Entry 4JB9 (X-ray diffraction, 2.60 A resolution); this record covers chains G and H of the 3 polymer chains in the assembly.

== Chain G ==
Molecule: clade A/E 93TH057 HIV-1 gp120 core
Source organism: Human immunodeficiency virus 1
Chain sequence (353 residues; row label = number of the first residue in the row; note: 96 numbers in that range are skipped by the numbering (no residue carries them; nothing is unmodelled there)):
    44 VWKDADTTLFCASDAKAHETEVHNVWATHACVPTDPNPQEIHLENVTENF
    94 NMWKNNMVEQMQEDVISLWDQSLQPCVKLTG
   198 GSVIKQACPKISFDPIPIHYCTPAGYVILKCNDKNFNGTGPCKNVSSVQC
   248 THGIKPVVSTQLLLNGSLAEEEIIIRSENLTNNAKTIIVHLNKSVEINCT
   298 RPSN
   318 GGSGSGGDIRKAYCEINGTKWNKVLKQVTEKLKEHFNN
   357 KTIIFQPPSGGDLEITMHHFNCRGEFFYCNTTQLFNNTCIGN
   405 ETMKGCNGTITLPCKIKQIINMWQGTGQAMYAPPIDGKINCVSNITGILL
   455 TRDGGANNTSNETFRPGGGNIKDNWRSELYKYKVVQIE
Not modelled in the structure: 318-324, 405-406
Cystine bridges: Cys-54/Cys-74, Cys-119/Cys-205, Cys-218/Cys-247, Cys-228/Cys-239, Cys-296/Cys-331, Cys-378/Cys-445, Cys-385/Cys-418, Cys-395/Cys-410
Covalently attached groups: N-acetylglucosamine (NAG) linked to Asn-234, Asn-241, Asn-262, Asn-276, Asn-289, Asn-295, Asn-334, Asn-386, Asn-392, Asn-448

== Chain H ==
Molecule: antibody VRC06 heavy chain
Source organism: Homo sapiens
Notes: antibody fragment or engineered binder
Chain sequence (232 residues; row label = number of the first residue in the row; a row labelled like 76A-76G holds insertion residues (76A, then the next letters in order)):
     1 EVQLVESGPVMRKPGSSMKISCATSGYNFRDFSIHWVRFNRRYGFEWIGW
    51 IK
   52A P
    53 MWGAVNYARQLQGRVSMSRLFSQD
76A-76G LYYPDRG
    77 TAYLEF
82A-82C SGL
    83 TSADTADYFCVRRGS
   97A S
    98 CPH
100A-100F CGDFHF
   101 EHWGQGTAVVVSAASTKGPSVFPLAPSSKSTSGGTAALGCLVKDYFPEPV
   151 TVSWNSGALTSGVHTFPAVLQSSGLYSLSSVVTVPSSSLGTQTYICNVNH
   201 KPSNTKVDKKVEPK
Not modelled in the structure: 130-136
Cystine bridges: Cys-22/Cys-92, Cys-98/Cys-100A, Cys-140/Cys-196

== How chain G and chain H interact ==
Residue-residue contacts (48; chain G residue first):
  Asn-94(G) / His-100(H)
  Lys-97(G) / His-100(H)
  Thr-123(G) / Leu-76A(H)
  Gly-124(G) / Gln-75(H)
  Gly-198(G) / Gln-75(H)
  Gly-198(G) / Leu-76A(H)
  Asn-279(G) / Gly-100B(H)
  Asn-279(G) / Asp-100C(H)
  Asn-279(G) / Phe-100D(H)
  Asn-280(G) / Trp-47(H)
  Asn-280(G) / Trp-50(H)  hydrogen bond
  Asn-280(G) / Asn-58(H)  hydrogen bond
  Asn-280(G) / Phe-100D(H)
  Ala-281(G) / Trp-50(H)
  Ala-281(G) / Lys-52(H)  hydrogen bond (backbone-side chain)
  Ala-281(G) / Asp-100C(H)
  Lys-282(G) / Asp-100C(H)  salt bridge
  Ser-365(G) / Val-57(H)
  Ser-365(G) / Tyr-59(H)
  Gly-366(G) / Gly-55(H)
  Gly-366(G) / Val-57(H)
  Gly-367(G) / Trp-54(H)
  Gly-367(G) / Gly-55(H)
  Asp-368(G) / Trp-54(H)  hydrogen bond (backbone-backbone)
  Asp-368(G) / Arg-71(H)  salt bridge
  Glu-370(G) / Trp-54(H)
  Ile-371(G) / Trp-54(H)  hydrophobic
  Asn-425(G) / Trp-54(H)
  Met-426(G) / Trp-54(H)
  Trp-427(G) / Trp-54(H)  hydrophobic
  Gly-429(G) / Arg-30(H)  hydrogen bond (backbone-side chain)
  Arg-456(G) / Asn-58(H)  hydrogen bond (backbone-side chain)
  Asp-457(G) / Asn-58(H)
  Asp-457(G) / Tyr-59(H)
  Asp-457(G) / Arg-61(H)  hydrogen bond (backbone-side chain)
  Asp-457(G) / Gln-64(H)  hydrogen bond
  Gly-458(G) / Trp-47(H)
  Gly-458(G) / Asn-58(H)  hydrogen bond (backbone-side chain)
  Gly-458(G) / Arg-61(H)
  Gly-459(G) / Arg-61(H)
  Gly-459(G) / Gln-62(H)
  Ala-460(G) / Gln-62(H)  hydrogen bond (backbone-side chain)
  Asn-461(G) / Arg-61(H)
  Asn-465(G) / Arg-61(H)  hydrogen bond (backbone-side chain)
  Glu-466(G) / Arg-61(H)  salt bridge
  Thr-467(G) / Arg-61(H)
  Arg-469(G) / Gln-64(H)
  Gly-473(G) / Trp-54(H)  hydrogen bond (backbone-side chain)
Other interface residues (no listed pair), chain G (33 interface residues in all): Ser-199, Thr-283, Gly-431
Other interface residues (no listed pair), chain H (24 interface residues in all): Met-53, Ala-56, Ala-60, Ser-74, Pro-99

== In short ==
33 residues of chain G face 24 of chain H across their interface, with 12 hydrogen bonds and 3 salt bridges.
Polar pairs include Lys-282(G)/Asp-100C(H), Asp-368(G)/Arg-71(H) and Glu-466(G)/Arg-61(H). Covalently linked
N-acetylglucosamine: at Asn-234(G), Asn-241(G), Asn-262(G), Asn-276(G), Asn-289(G) and Asn-295(G) and 4 more.
Chain G is clade A/E 93TH057 HIV-1 gp120 core (Human immunodeficiency virus 1) and chain H is antibody VRC06
heavy chain (Homo sapiens); the structure, Crystal structure of antibody VRC06 in complex with HIV-1 gp120
core, was determined by X-ray diffraction (same publication as 4J6R).
